Entry 7KZN (electron microscopy, 4.00 A resolution); this record covers chains K and P of the 19 polymer chains in the assembly.

# Chain K
Molecule: Dynein 8 kDa light chain, flagellar outer arm
Organism: Chlamydomonas reinhardtii
Reference sequence: Q39580 (DYL1_CHLRE); residue numbers follow UniProt; this construct covers 1-91
Chain sequence (91 residues; numbered 1 to 91; the number before each row is that of its first residue):
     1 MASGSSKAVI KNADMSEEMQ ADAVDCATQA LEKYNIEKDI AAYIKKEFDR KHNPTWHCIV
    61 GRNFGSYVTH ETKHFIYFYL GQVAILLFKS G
Unresolved in the structure: 1-7, 90-91

# Chain P
Molecule: Dynein light chain 10
Organism: Chlamydomonas reinhardtii
Reference sequence: A8J5C4 (A8J5C4_CHLRE); residue numbers follow UniProt; this construct covers 1-103
Chain sequence (103 residues; each row starts with the number of its first residue):
     1 MAEQQFEDME AFLRVAKYTL VKFTDMHVEM KEEAMDICIT AVEKYPNDAE KCTQMIKDQM
    61 DKKFGAPWHV VVGKGFSYEI TYEVRNLLYI YVGGRTAVLL WKM
Unresolved in the structure: 1-4, 103

# Interface between chain K and chain P
Contacting residue pairs (40; chain K residue first):
  Glu37(K) with Ser77(P)
  Ala41(K) with Glu79(P)
  Lys45(K) with Glu79(P), salt bridge; Ile80(P); Thr81(P)
  Trp56(K) with Thr81(P)
  His57(K) with Ile80(P); Thr81(P), hydrogen bond (side chain-backbone); Trp101(P)
  Cys58(K) with Tyr78(P); Glu79(P), hydrogen bond (backbone-backbone)
  Ile59(K) with Val71(P), hydrophobic; Phe76(P), hydrophobic; Ser77(P)
  Val60(K) with Phe76(P); Ser77(P), hydrogen bond (backbone-backbone)
  Gly61(K) with Gly75(P); Phe76(P)
  Arg62(K) with Gly75(P), hydrogen bond (backbone-backbone)
  Asn63(K) with Gly73(P); Lys74(P), hydrogen bond (backbone-backbone); Gly75(P)
  Phe64(K) with Val72(P); Gly73(P); Phe76(P), hydrophobic
  Gly65(K) with Val71(P); Val72(P), hydrogen bond (backbone-backbone)
  Ser66(K) with Thr53(P); Val70(P); Val71(P)
  Tyr67(K) with Thr53(P), hydrogen bond (backbone-side chain); Gln54(P); Lys57(P); Val70(P), hydrogen bond (backbone-backbone)
  Val68(K) with Lys57(P); His69(P)
  Thr69(K) with Lys57(P); His69(P)
  Phe88(K) with His69(P); Trp101(P), hydrophobic
Also at the interface, not in a pair above, chain K (21 interface residues in all): Lys38, Ala42, Thr55
Also at the interface, not in a pair above, chain P (18 interface residues in all): Trp68

# In short
21 residues of chain K and 18 residues of chain P are in contact, with 8 hydrogen bonds and 1 salt bridge.
Polar pairs include Lys45(K)-Glu79(P), His57(K)-Thr81(P) and Tyr67(K)-Thr53(P).
Chain K is Dynein 8 kDa light chain, flagellar outer arm and chain P is Dynein light chain 10, both from
Chlamydomonas reinhardtii; the structure, Outer dynein arm core subcomplex from C. reinhardtii, was determined
by electron microscopy.
